PDB entry 1SLN | X-ray diffraction, 2.27 A resolution | chain A

# Chain A
Name: Stromelysin-1
Source organism: Homo sapiens
Notes: EC 3.4.24.17; fragment: catalytic domain residues 83 - 255
UniProtKB: P08254 (MMP3_HUMAN); residues 83-255 here correspond to UniProt positions 100-272 (UniProt number = residue number + 17)
Amino-acid sequence (173 residues; row label = number of the first residue in the row):
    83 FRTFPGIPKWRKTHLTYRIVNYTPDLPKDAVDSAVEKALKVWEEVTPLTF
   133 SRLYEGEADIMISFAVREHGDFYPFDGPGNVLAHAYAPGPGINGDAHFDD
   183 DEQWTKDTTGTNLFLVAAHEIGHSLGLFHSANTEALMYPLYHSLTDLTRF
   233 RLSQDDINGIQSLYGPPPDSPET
Unresolved in the structure: 251-255
Metal / ion sites: Ca2+ site 1: D107, D182, E184; Ca2+ site 2: D141, G173, N175, D177; Zn2+ site 1: H151, D153, H166, H179; Ca2+ site 3: D158, G159, G161, V163, D181, E184; Zn2+ site 2: H201, H205, H211 (together with 8MI)
Ligand contacts: 8MI: N162, V163, L164, A165, L197, V198, H201, E202, H205, H211, L218, Y220, P221, L222, Y223

# In short
Bound to chain A: 8MI. D107, D182 and E184 coordinate Ca2+ site 1. The Ca2+ site 2 is built by D141, G173,
N175 and D177.
Chain A is Stromelysin-1 (Homo sapiens); the structure, Crystal structure of the catalytic domain of human
fibroblast stromelysin-1 inhibited with the N-carboxy-alkyl inhibitor L-702,842, was determined by X-ray
diffraction, deposited together with 1SLM.
